PDB entry 2ONO | X-ray diffraction, 2.15 A resolution | chains A and B of the 4 polymer chains in the assembly

== Chain A (and B) ==
Protein: Aldehyde dehydrogenase
Organism: Homo sapiens
Notes: EC 1.2.1.3; chain B of this document is another copy of the same molecule, construct and numbering; everything in this record applies to it too
Reference sequence: P05091 (ALDH2_HUMAN); residues 1-500 here correspond to UniProt positions 18-517 (UniProt number = residue number + 17)
Sequence (500 residues; numbered 1 to 500; the number before each row is that of its first residue):
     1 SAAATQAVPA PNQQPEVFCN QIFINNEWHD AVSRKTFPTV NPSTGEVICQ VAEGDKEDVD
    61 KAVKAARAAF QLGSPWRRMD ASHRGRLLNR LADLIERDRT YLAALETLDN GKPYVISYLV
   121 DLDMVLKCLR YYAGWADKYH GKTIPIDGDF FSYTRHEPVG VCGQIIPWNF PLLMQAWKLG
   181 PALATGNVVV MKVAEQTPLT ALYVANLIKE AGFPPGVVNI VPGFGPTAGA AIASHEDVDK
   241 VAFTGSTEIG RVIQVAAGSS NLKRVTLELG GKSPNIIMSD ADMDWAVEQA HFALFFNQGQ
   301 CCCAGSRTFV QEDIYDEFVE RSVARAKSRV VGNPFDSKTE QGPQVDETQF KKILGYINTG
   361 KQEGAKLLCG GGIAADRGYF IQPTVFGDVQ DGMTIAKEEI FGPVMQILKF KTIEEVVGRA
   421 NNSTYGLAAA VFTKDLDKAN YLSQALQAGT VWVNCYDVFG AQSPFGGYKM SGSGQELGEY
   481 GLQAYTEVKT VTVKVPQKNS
Disordered / not traced: 1-6
Sequence notes: engineered mutation Gln-475 (Arg492 in P05091)
UniProt features mapped onto this chain:
  - active site: Glu-268 (Proton acceptor), Cys-302 (Nucleophile)
  - binding site (NAD(+)): Gly-245 to Gly-250
  - site: Asn-169 (Transition state stabilizer)
  - modified residue (N6-acetyllysine): Lys-35, Lys-56, Lys-61, Lys-142, Lys-351, Lys-366, Lys-409, Lys-411, Lys-434
Reported in the primary citation:
  - conformationally variable residues (order/disorder transition): Ser-246 to Ser-260, Arg-264, Glu-268
  - catalytic residues: Cys-302
  - mutagenesis - R264Q (2-fold), R475Q (20-fold): decreased binding to NAD+ (citing earlier work)
  - mutagenesis - R264Q (2-fold), R475Q (2-fold): decreased catalytic activity (citing earlier work)

== Chain A / chain B interface ==
Contacting residue pairs - 116 pairs, chain A then chain B:
  Leu-72(A) with Ala-445(B), hydrophobic
  Lys-127(A) with Asp-147(B), salt bridge
  Lys-142(A) with Glu-479(B), salt bridge; Tyr-480(B)
  Ile-144(A) with Gln-462(B); Ser-463(B); Pro-464(B)
  Ile-146(A) with Gly-460(B); Gln-462(B); Ser-463(B)
  Asp-147(A) with Lys-127(B), salt bridge; Gln-462(B)
  Phe-150(A) with Cys-455(B), hydrophobic; Val-458(B), hydrophobic
  Ser-152(A) with Ser-463(B), hydrogen bond
  Thr-154(A) with Pro-464(B); Tyr-480(B), hydrogen bond
  Arg-155(A) with Gln-444(B), hydrogen bond
  His-156(A) with Tyr-480(B)
  Glu-157(A) with Gln-444(B); Tyr-468(B)
  Arg-251(A) with Gly-258(B); Ser-260(B), hydrogen bond (side chain-backbone); Leu-262(B)
  Gln-254(A) with Gln-254(B); Gly-258(B); Leu-262(B); Lys-263(B), hydrogen bond (side chain-backbone); Val-265(B)
  Val-255(A) with Val-255(B), hydrophobic; Ser-259(B)
  Gly-258(A) with Arg-251(B); Gln-254(B); Val-255(B)
  Ser-259(A) with Arg-251(B); Val-255(B)
  Ser-260(A) with Arg-251(B), hydrogen bond (backbone-side chain)
  Asn-261(A) with Met-470(B)
  Leu-262(A) with Arg-251(B); Leu-269(B), hydrophobic
  Lys-263(A) with Gln-254(B)
  Leu-269(A) with Leu-262(B), hydrophobic
  Trp-285(A) with Lys-494(B)
  Ser-443(A) with Tyr-153(B); Lys-489(B), hydrogen bond (backbone-side chain); Val-491(B)
  Gln-444(A) with Arg-155(B); Glu-157(B); Lys-489(B), hydrogen bond (backbone-side chain)
  Ala-445(A) with Leu-72(B), hydrophobic
  Leu-446(A) with Lys-489(B), hydrogen bond (backbone-side chain)
  Ala-448(A) with Lys-489(B)
  Gly-449(A) with Val-488(B); Lys-489(B); Thr-490(B), hydrogen bond (backbone-backbone)
  Thr-450(A) with Thr-490(B)
  Val-451(A) with Thr-490(B), hydrogen bond (backbone-backbone); Val-491(B); Thr-492(B), hydrogen bond (backbone-backbone)
  Trp-452(A) with Thr-492(B)
  Val-453(A) with Thr-492(B), hydrogen bond (backbone-backbone); Val-493(B), hydrophobic; Lys-494(B), hydrogen bond (backbone-backbone)
  Asn-454(A) with Lys-494(B)
  Cys-455(A) with Phe-150(B), hydrophobic; Thr-492(B), hydrogen bond (side chain-backbone)
  Val-458(A) with Phe-150(B), hydrophobic; Thr-492(B)
  Phe-459(A) with Ile-146(B)
  Gly-460(A) with Ile-146(B)
  Gln-462(A) with Ile-144(B); Ile-146(B); Asp-147(B)
  Ser-463(A) with Ile-146(B); Ser-152(B), hydrogen bond
  Pro-464(A) with Ile-144(B); Thr-154(B); Thr-490(B), hydrogen bond (backbone-side chain)
  Tyr-468(A) with Glu-157(B), hydrogen bond; Glu-487(B); Lys-489(B)
  Met-470(A) with Asn-261(B); Leu-262(B), hydrophobic
  Gln-475(A) with Arg-264(B)
  Glu-479(A) with Lys-142(B), salt bridge
  Tyr-480(A) with Lys-142(B); Thr-154(B), hydrogen bond; His-156(B); Val-488(B)
  Gln-483(A) with Gln-483(B), hydrogen bond
  Glu-487(A) with Tyr-468(B)
  Val-488(A) with Gly-449(B); Tyr-468(B); Gln-475(B); Tyr-480(B)
  Lys-489(A) with Ser-443(B), hydrogen bond (side chain-backbone); Gln-444(B), hydrogen bond (side chain-backbone); Leu-446(B), hydrogen bond (side chain-backbone); Ala-448(B); Gly-449(B); Tyr-468(B), hydrogen bond (backbone-side chain)
  Thr-490(A) with Gly-449(B), hydrogen bond (backbone-backbone); Thr-450(B); Val-451(B), hydrogen bond (backbone-backbone); Ser-463(B); Pro-464(B)
  Val-491(A) with Val-451(B)
  Thr-492(A) with Val-451(B), hydrogen bond (backbone-backbone); Trp-452(B); Val-453(B), hydrogen bond (backbone-backbone); Cys-455(B); Val-458(B)
  Val-493(A) with Val-453(B)
  Lys-494(A) with Trp-285(B); Val-453(B), hydrogen bond (backbone-backbone); Asn-454(B)
Other interface residues (no listed pair), chain A (62 interface residues in all): Pro-145, Tyr-153, Thr-247, Ala-257, Val-265, Gly-467, Ser-473
Other interface residues (no listed pair), chain B (63 interface residues in all): Pro-145, Ala-257, Leu-267, Asn-440, Phe-459, Gly-467

== In short ==
62 residues of chain A and 63 residues of chain B are in contact; the contacts include 29 hydrogen bonds and 4
salt bridges. Among the polar pairs are Lys-127(A)/Asp-147(B), Lys-142(A)/Glu-479(B) and
Ser-152(A)/Ser-463(B). The paper reports the catalytic residue Cys-302(A); R264Q and R475Q of chain A reduce
binding to NAD+.
Chain A and chain B are both Aldehyde dehydrogenase (Homo sapiens); the structure, Arg475Gln Mutant of
Mitochondrial Aldehyde Dehydrogenase, apo form, pseudo-merohedrally twinned, was determined by X-ray
diffraction together with 2ONM, 2ONN and 2ONP from the same study.
